Entry 3GT6 (X-ray diffraction, 2.15 A resolution); this record covers chains A and B.

# Chain A (and B)
Protein: Low molecular weight heat shock protein
Organism: Xanthomonas axonopodis pv. citri
Notes: chain B of this document is another copy of the same molecule, construct and numbering; everything in this record applies to it too
Reference sequence: Q8PNC2 (Q8PNC2_XANAC); residue numbers follow UniProt; this construct covers 37-139
Chain sequence (103 residues; row label = number of the first residue in the row):
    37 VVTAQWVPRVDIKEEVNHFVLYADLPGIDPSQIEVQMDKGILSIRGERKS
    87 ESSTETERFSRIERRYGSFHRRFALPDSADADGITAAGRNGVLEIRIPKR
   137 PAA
Disordered / not traced: 37-38, 139 (chain B: 37-39)
What the authors report for this chain:
  - self-association interface (contacts with another copy of this molecule): Arg45, Val46, Asp47, Lys49, Glu50, Glu51, Tyr58, Asp60, Pro62, Ile64, Asp65, Arg84, Glu91, Arg94, Phe95, Arg97, Glu99, Arg100, Arg101, Arg107, Asn126, Val128

# Chain A / chain B interface
Pairs across the interface - 84 pairs, chain A then chain B:
  Pro44(A) - Glu99(B)
  Arg45(A) - Glu99(B)  salt bridge
  Arg45(A) - Arg100(B)
  Arg45(A) - Arg101(B)
  Val46(A) - Arg97(B)  hydrogen bond (backbone-side chain)
  Val46(A) - Glu99(B)  hydrogen bond (backbone-side chain)
  Asp47(A) - Ser86(B)
  Asp47(A) - Ser88(B)
  Asp47(A) - Phe95(B)
  Asp47(A) - Arg97(B)
  Asp47(A) - Ile98(B)
  Asp47(A) - Glu99(B)  hydrogen bond (side chain-backbone)
  Asp47(A) - Arg100(B)  salt bridge
  Ile48(A) - Phe95(B)
  Ile48(A) - Ser96(B)  hydrogen bond (backbone-backbone)
  Ile48(A) - Arg97(B)  hydrogen bond (backbone-backbone)
  Lys49(A) - Arg94(B)
  Lys49(A) - Phe95(B)
  Glu50(A) - Arg94(B)  hydrogen bond (backbone-backbone)
  Glu51(A) - Glu91(B)
  Glu51(A) - Arg94(B)  salt bridge
  Tyr58(A) - Glu87(B)
  Tyr58(A) - Phe95(B)  hydrophobic
  Tyr58(A) - Arg100(B)
  Asp60(A) - Pro62(B)
  Asp60(A) - Arg84(B)  salt bridge
  Asp60(A) - Arg100(B)  salt bridge
  Pro62(A) - Asp60(B)
  Pro62(A) - Asn126(B)
  Gly63(A) - Asn126(B)  hydrogen bond (backbone-backbone)
  Gly63(A) - Val128(B)
  Ile64(A) - Asn126(B)
  Asp65(A) - Arg125(B)  salt bridge
  Asp65(A) - Asn126(B)
  Pro66(A) - Asn126(B)
  Arg84(A) - Asp60(B)  salt bridge
  Arg84(A) - Val128(B)
  Ser86(A) - Asp47(B)
  Glu87(A) - Tyr58(B)
  Ser88(A) - Asp47(B)
  Glu91(A) - Lys49(B)  salt bridge
  Arg94(A) - Lys49(B)
  Arg94(A) - Glu50(B)  hydrogen bond (backbone-backbone)
  Arg94(A) - Glu51(B)
  Arg94(A) - Val52(B)
  Phe95(A) - Asp47(B)
  Phe95(A) - Ile48(B)
  Phe95(A) - Lys49(B)
  Phe95(A) - Tyr58(B)  hydrophobic
  Ser96(A) - Ile48(B)  hydrogen bond (backbone-backbone)
  Arg97(A) - Val46(B)
  Arg97(A) - Asp47(B)
  Arg97(A) - Ile48(B)  hydrogen bond (backbone-backbone)
  Arg97(A) - Arg107(B)
  Arg97(A) - Phe109(B)
  Ile98(A) - Asp47(B)
  Glu99(A) - Arg45(B)  hydrogen bond (backbone-side chain)
  Glu99(A) - Val46(B)  hydrogen bond (side chain-backbone)
  Glu99(A) - Asp47(B)  hydrogen bond (backbone-side chain)
  Glu99(A) - Arg107(B)  salt bridge
  Arg100(A) - Arg45(B)
  Arg100(A) - Val46(B)
  Arg100(A) - Asp47(B)  salt bridge
  Arg100(A) - Tyr58(B)
  Arg100(A) - Asp60(B)  salt bridge
  Arg100(A) - Val128(B)
  Arg101(A) - Arg45(B)
  Arg107(A) - Arg97(B)
  Arg107(A) - Glu99(B)  salt bridge
  Phe109(A) - Arg97(B)
  Arg125(A) - Asp65(B)  salt bridge
  Asn126(A) - Pro62(B)
  Asn126(A) - Gly63(B)  hydrogen bond (backbone-backbone)
  Asn126(A) - Ile64(B)
  Asn126(A) - Asp65(B)  hydrogen bond (side chain-backbone)
  Asn126(A) - Pro66(B)
  Asn126(A) - Asn126(B)
  Asn126(A) - Gly127(B)
  Gly127(A) - Asn126(B)  hydrogen bond (backbone-backbone)
  Gly127(A) - Gly127(B)
  Val128(A) - Pro62(B)
  Val128(A) - Gly63(B)
  Val128(A) - Arg84(B)
  Val128(A) - Arg100(B)
Other interface residues (no listed pair), chain A (38 interface residues in all): Val52, Leu61, Thr90, Glu130
Other interface residues (no listed pair), chain B (37 interface residues in all): Pro44, Ala59, Leu61

# Summary
38 residues of chain A and 37 residues of chain B are in contact, with 16 hydrogen bonds and 13 salt bridges.
Among the polar pairs are Arg45(A)-Glu99(B), Asp47(A)-Arg100(B) and Glu51(A)-Arg94(B). The paper reports a
self-association interface involving Arg45(A), Val46(A) and Asp47(A) among others.
Chain A and chain B are both Low molecular weight heat shock protein (Xanthomonas axonopodis pv. citri); the
structure, Crystal Structure of the hspA from Xanthomonas axonopodis, was determined by X-ray diffraction,
deposited together with 3GUF.
